PDB entry 7VNO | X-ray diffraction, 1.80 A resolution | chains A and B

# Chain A (and B)
Name: 454aa long hypothetical 4-aminobutyrate aminotransferase
From: Pyrococcus horikoshii (strain ATCC 700860 / DSM 12428 / JCM 9974 / NBRC 100139 / OT-3)
Notes: chain B of this document is another copy of the same molecule, construct and numbering; everything in this record applies to it too
UniProt: O50131 (O50131_PYRHO); numbering as in UniProt (aligned over 1-454)
Amino-acid sequence (454 residues; row label = number of the first residue in the row):
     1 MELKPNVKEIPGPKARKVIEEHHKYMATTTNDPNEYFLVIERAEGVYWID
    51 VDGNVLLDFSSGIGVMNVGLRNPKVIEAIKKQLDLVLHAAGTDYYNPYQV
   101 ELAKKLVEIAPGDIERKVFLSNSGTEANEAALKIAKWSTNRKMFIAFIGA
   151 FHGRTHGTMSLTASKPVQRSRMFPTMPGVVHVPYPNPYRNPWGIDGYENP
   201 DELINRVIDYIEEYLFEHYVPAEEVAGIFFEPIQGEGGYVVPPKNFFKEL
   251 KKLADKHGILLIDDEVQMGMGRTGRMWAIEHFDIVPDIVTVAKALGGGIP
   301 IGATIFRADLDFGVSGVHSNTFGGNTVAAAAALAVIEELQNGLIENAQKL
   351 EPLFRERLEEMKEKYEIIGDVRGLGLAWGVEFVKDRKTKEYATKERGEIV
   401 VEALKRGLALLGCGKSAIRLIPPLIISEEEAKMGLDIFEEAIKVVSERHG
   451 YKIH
Unresolved in the structure: 1-2
Small-molecule neighbours:
  - pyridoxal phosphate (PLP), molecule 1: Ser123, Gly124, Thr125, Asn128, Phe151, His152, Gly153, Arg154, Glu231, Asp264, Val266, Gln267, Lys293
  - pyridoxal phosphate (PLP), molecule 2: Glu126, Asn320, Thr321, Phe322
UniProt features mapped onto this chain:
  - binding site (pyridoxal 5'-phosphate): Gly124, Thr125, Gln267, Thr321
  - site: Asp93 (Plays critical role in maintaining high affinity for the substrate)
  - modified residue: Lys293 (N6-(pyridoxal phosphate)lysine)

# How chain A and chain B interact
Pairs across the interface - 243 pairs, chain A then chain B:
  Val18(A) - Asn96(B)
  Val18(A) - Pro97(B)
  Ile19(A) - Tyr95(B)  hydrophobic
  Glu21(A) - Val100(B)
  Glu21(A) - Lys104(B)
  His22(A) - Tyr95(B)
  His22(A) - Gln99(B)
  His22(A) - Val100(B)
  His23(A) - Tyr95(B)
  His23(A) - Lys117(B)  hydrogen bond (backbone-side chain)
  Lys24(A) - Lys117(B)  hydrogen bond (backbone-side chain)
  Tyr25(A) - Lys104(B)
  Tyr25(A) - Lys117(B)
  Tyr25(A) - Val118(B)  hydrogen bond (backbone-backbone)
  Met26(A) - Gln99(B)
  Met26(A) - Ala103(B)  hydrophobic
  Met26(A) - Lys117(B)
  Met26(A) - Val118(B)
  Ala27(A) - Val118(B)  hydrogen bond (backbone-backbone)
  Ala27(A) - Phe119(B)  hydrophobic
  Ala27(A) - Phe306(B)  hydrophobic
  Ala27(A) - Asp311(B)
  Thr28(A) - Asp311(B)  hydrogen bond
  Thr28(A) - Phe312(B)
  Thr28(A) - Val314(B)
  Thr28(A) - Ser315(B)
  Thr29(A) - Phe119(B)
  Thr29(A) - Ser315(B)  hydrogen bond (backbone-side chain)
  Thr29(A) - Gly316(B)  hydrogen bond (backbone-backbone)
  Thr29(A) - His318(B)
  Thr30(A) - Thr92(B)  hydrogen bond (side chain-backbone)
  Thr30(A) - Asp93(B)  hydrogen bond
  Thr30(A) - Gly316(B)
  Thr30(A) - Ser319(B)  hydrogen bond
  Asn31(A) - Gly91(B)  hydrogen bond (side chain-backbone)
  Asn31(A) - Thr92(B)  hydrogen bond (backbone-backbone)
  Asn31(A) - Tyr94(B)  hydrogen bond (side chain-backbone)
  Asn31(A) - Tyr95(B)
  Asp32(A) - Tyr95(B)
  Pro33(A) - Tyr95(B)
  Tyr36(A) - Asp93(B)
  Tyr36(A) - Tyr94(B)  hydrophobic
  Tyr36(A) - Tyr95(B)
  Leu38(A) - Tyr94(B)
  Leu38(A) - Tyr95(B)  hydrogen bond (backbone-backbone)
  Val39(A) - Tyr95(B)
  Ile40(A) - Ala89(B)
  Ile40(A) - Tyr94(B)  hydrophobic
  Ile40(A) - Tyr95(B)  hydrogen bond (backbone-backbone)
  Ile40(A) - Asn96(B)
  Ile40(A) - Pro97(B)
  Glu41(A) - Val86(B)
  Glu41(A) - Tyr98(B)  hydrogen bond (backbone-side chain)
  Arg42(A) - Leu85(B)
  Arg42(A) - Val86(B)
  Ala43(A) - Leu85(B)  hydrogen bond (backbone-backbone)
  Trp48(A) - Val86(B)  hydrophobic
  Trp48(A) - His88(B)
  Ser60(A) - Tyr94(B)
  Gly62(A) - His88(B)  hydrogen bond (backbone-side chain)
  Gly62(A) - Ala90(B)
  Ile63(A) - Ala90(B)  hydrophobic
  Ile63(A) - Asp93(B)
  Val65(A) - His88(B)
  Val65(A) - Thr321(B)
  Val65(A) - Phe322(B)  hydrophobic
  Met66(A) - His88(B)
  Arg71(A) - Leu83(B)  hydrogen bond (side chain-backbone)
  Arg71(A) - Asp84(B)  hydrogen bond (side chain-backbone)
  Arg71(A) - Leu85(B)
  Arg71(A) - Val86(B)
  Arg71(A) - Leu87(B)
  Ile76(A) - Leu83(B)
  Ile79(A) - Leu83(B)  hydrophobic
  Lys80(A) - Asp84(B)  salt bridge
  Leu83(A) - Arg71(B)  hydrogen bond (backbone-side chain)
  Leu83(A) - Ile76(B)
  Leu83(A) - Ile79(B)  hydrophobic
  Leu83(A) - Lys80(B)
  Asp84(A) - Arg71(B)  hydrogen bond (backbone-side chain)
  Asp84(A) - Lys80(B)  salt bridge
  Leu85(A) - Arg42(B)
  Leu85(A) - Ala43(B)  hydrogen bond (backbone-backbone)
  Leu85(A) - Arg71(B)
  Val86(A) - Glu41(B)
  Val86(A) - Arg71(B)
  Leu87(A) - Arg71(B)
  Leu87(A) - Gly297(B)
  Leu87(A) - Gly298(B)
  His88(A) - Trp48(B)
  His88(A) - Gly62(B)  hydrogen bond (side chain-backbone)
  His88(A) - Val65(B)
  His88(A) - Met66(B)
  Ala89(A) - Ile40(B)
  Ala90(A) - Gly62(B)
  Ala90(A) - Ile63(B)  hydrophobic
  Gly91(A) - Asn31(B)  hydrogen bond (backbone-side chain)
  Thr92(A) - Thr30(B)  hydrogen bond (backbone-side chain)
  Thr92(A) - Asn31(B)  hydrogen bond (backbone-backbone)
  Asp93(A) - Thr30(B)
  Asp93(A) - Tyr36(B)
  Asp93(A) - Ile63(B)
  Tyr94(A) - Asn31(B)  hydrogen bond (backbone-side chain)
  Tyr94(A) - Leu38(B)
  Tyr94(A) - Ile40(B)  hydrophobic
  Tyr94(A) - Ser60(B)
  Tyr94(A) - Ala409(B)
  Tyr94(A) - Leu410(B)  hydrogen bond (side chain-backbone)
  Tyr94(A) - Leu411(B)
  Tyr95(A) - Ile19(B)  hydrophobic
  Tyr95(A) - His22(B)
  Tyr95(A) - His23(B)
  Tyr95(A) - Asn31(B)
  Tyr95(A) - Asp32(B)
  Tyr95(A) - Pro33(B)
  Tyr95(A) - Tyr36(B)
  Tyr95(A) - Leu38(B)  hydrogen bond (backbone-backbone)
  Tyr95(A) - Val39(B)
  Tyr95(A) - Ile40(B)  hydrogen bond (backbone-backbone)
  Asn96(A) - Ile40(B)
  Pro97(A) - Ile40(B)
  Tyr98(A) - Glu41(B)  hydrogen bond (side chain-backbone)
  Gln99(A) - His22(B)
  Gln99(A) - Met26(B)
  Val100(A) - Glu21(B)
  Val100(A) - His22(B)
  Ala103(A) - Met26(B)  hydrophobic
  Lys104(A) - Tyr25(B)
  Lys117(A) - His23(B)
  Lys117(A) - Lys24(B)
  Lys117(A) - Tyr25(B)
  Lys117(A) - Met26(B)
  Val118(A) - Tyr25(B)  hydrogen bond (backbone-backbone)
  Val118(A) - Met26(B)
  Val118(A) - Ala27(B)  hydrogen bond (backbone-backbone)
  Phe119(A) - Ala27(B)  hydrophobic
  Phe119(A) - Thr29(B)
  Asn122(A) - Asn122(B)
  Asn122(A) - Pro300(B)
  Asn122(A) - Phe322(B)
  Ser123(A) - Asn122(B)
  Ser123(A) - Glu126(B)  hydrogen bond
  Thr125(A) - Glu126(B)
  Glu126(A) - Ser123(B)  hydrogen bond
  Glu126(A) - Thr125(B)
  Glu126(A) - Glu126(B)
  Glu129(A) - Thr155(B)
  Glu129(A) - His156(B)  salt bridge
  Leu132(A) - His156(B)
  Lys133(A) - Arg154(B)  hydrogen bond (side chain-backbone)
  Lys133(A) - Met159(B)
  Lys133(A) - Met172(B)
  Lys136(A) - His156(B)  hydrogen bond
  Lys136(A) - Arg171(B)
  Lys136(A) - Met172(B)  hydrogen bond (side chain-backbone)
  Lys136(A) - Pro174(B)  hydrogen bond (side chain-backbone)
  Trp137(A) - Ser170(B)  hydrogen bond
  Trp137(A) - Arg171(B)  hydrogen bond (backbone-side chain)
  Trp137(A) - Met172(B)  hydrophobic
  Asn140(A) - Arg171(B)
  Lys142(A) - Arg171(B)  hydrogen bond (side chain-backbone)
  Lys142(A) - Phe173(B)  hydrogen bond (side chain-backbone)
  Arg154(A) - Lys133(B)  hydrogen bond (backbone-side chain)
  Arg154(A) - Gly316(B)  hydrogen bond (side chain-backbone)
  Arg154(A) - Val317(B)  hydrogen bond (side chain-backbone)
  Arg154(A) - His318(B)
  Arg154(A) - Ser319(B)  hydrogen bond (side chain-backbone)
  Arg154(A) - Asn320(B)
  Thr155(A) - Glu129(B)
  His156(A) - Glu129(B)  salt bridge
  His156(A) - Leu132(B)
  His156(A) - Lys136(B)  hydrogen bond
  His156(A) - Gly157(B)
  His156(A) - Met176(B)  hydrogen bond
  Gly157(A) - His156(B)
  Met159(A) - Lys133(B)
  Val167(A) - Val314(B)  hydrophobic
  Val167(A) - Ser315(B)
  Val167(A) - Gly316(B)
  Val167(A) - Val317(B)
  Gln168(A) - Gly316(B)
  Gln168(A) - Val317(B)
  Ser170(A) - Trp137(B)  hydrogen bond
  Ser170(A) - Val317(B)
  Arg171(A) - Lys136(B)
  Arg171(A) - Trp137(B)  hydrogen bond (side chain-backbone)
  Arg171(A) - Asn140(B)
  Arg171(A) - Lys142(B)  hydrogen bond (backbone-side chain)
  Met172(A) - Lys133(B)
  Met172(A) - Lys136(B)  hydrogen bond (backbone-side chain)
  Met172(A) - Trp137(B)  hydrophobic
  Phe173(A) - Lys142(B)  hydrogen bond (backbone-side chain)
  Pro174(A) - Lys136(B)  hydrogen bond (backbone-side chain)
  Pro174(A) - Met176(B)
  Pro174(A) - Pro177(B)
  Thr175(A) - Pro177(B)
  Met176(A) - His156(B)  hydrogen bond
  Met176(A) - Pro174(B)
  Pro177(A) - Pro174(B)
  Pro177(A) - Thr175(B)
  Pro177(A) - Pro177(B)  hydrophobic
  Lys293(A) - Thr321(B)  hydrogen bond
  Lys293(A) - Phe322(B)
  Gly297(A) - Leu87(B)
  Gly298(A) - His88(B)
  Gly298(A) - Asn325(B)  hydrogen bond (backbone-side chain)
  Pro300(A) - Asn122(B)
  Pro300(A) - Phe322(B)  hydrophobic
  Pro300(A) - Asn325(B)
  Ile301(A) - Phe322(B)
  Phe306(A) - Ala27(B)  hydrophobic
  Asp311(A) - Ala27(B)
  Asp311(A) - Thr28(B)  hydrogen bond
  Phe312(A) - Thr28(B)
  Val314(A) - Thr28(B)
  Val314(A) - Val167(B)  hydrophobic
  Ser315(A) - Thr29(B)
  Ser315(A) - Val167(B)
  Gly316(A) - Thr29(B)  hydrogen bond (backbone-backbone)
  Gly316(A) - Thr30(B)
  Gly316(A) - Arg154(B)  hydrogen bond (backbone-side chain)
  Gly316(A) - Val167(B)
  Gly316(A) - Gln168(B)  hydrogen bond (backbone-backbone)
  Val317(A) - Arg154(B)  hydrogen bond (backbone-side chain)
  Val317(A) - Val167(B)
  Val317(A) - Gln168(B)
  Val317(A) - Ser170(B)
  His318(A) - Thr29(B)
  His318(A) - Arg154(B)
  Ser319(A) - Thr30(B)  hydrogen bond
  Ser319(A) - Arg154(B)
  Thr321(A) - Val65(B)
  Thr321(A) - Lys293(B)  hydrogen bond
  Phe322(A) - Val65(B)  hydrophobic
  Phe322(A) - Asn122(B)
  Phe322(A) - Lys293(B)
  Phe322(A) - Pro300(B)  hydrophobic
  Phe322(A) - Ile301(B)
  Asn325(A) - Gly298(B)  hydrogen bond (side chain-backbone)
  Ala409(A) - Tyr94(B)
  Leu410(A) - Tyr94(B)  hydrogen bond (backbone-side chain)
  Leu411(A) - Asp93(B)
  Leu411(A) - Tyr94(B)
Also at the interface, not in a pair above, chain A (109 interface residues in all): Phe37, Val51, Leu70, Val107, Leu120, Ala292, Ile299, Val327
Also at the interface, not in a pair above, chain B (111 interface residues in all): Val18, Phe37, Val51, Leu70, Val107, Arg116, Leu120, Ala292, Ile299, Val327

# Overview
109 residues of chain A face 111 of chain B across their interface, with 68 hydrogen bonds and 4 salt bridges.
Polar pairs include Lys80(A)-Asp84(B), Glu129(A)-His156(B) and His23(A)-Lys117(B). Ligands of chain A:
pyridoxal phosphate. UniProt lists 4 pyridoxal 5'-phosphate-binding residues on chain A.
Both chains are 454aa long hypothetical 4-aminobutyrate aminotransferase (Pyrococcus horikoshii (strain ATCC
700860 / DSM 12428 / JCM 9974 / NBRC 100139 / OT-3)). Entry 7VNO (Structure of aminotransferase) was
determined by X-ray diffraction together with 7VNT and 7VO1 from the same study.
